Entry 7Z2N (X-ray diffraction, 2.17 A resolution); this record covers chains B and E of the 6 polymer chains in the assembly.

# Chain B
Name: Tubulin beta-2B chain
From: Bos taurus
Reference sequence: Q6B856 (TBB2B_BOVIN); the author numbering skips numbers that UniProt does not, so the offset changes along the chain: 1-42 = UniProt 1-42; 45-360 = UniProt 43-358; 369-455 = UniProt 359-445
Sequence (445 residues; row label = number of the first residue in the row; note: 10 numbers in that range are skipped by the numbering (no residue carries them; nothing is unmodelled there)):
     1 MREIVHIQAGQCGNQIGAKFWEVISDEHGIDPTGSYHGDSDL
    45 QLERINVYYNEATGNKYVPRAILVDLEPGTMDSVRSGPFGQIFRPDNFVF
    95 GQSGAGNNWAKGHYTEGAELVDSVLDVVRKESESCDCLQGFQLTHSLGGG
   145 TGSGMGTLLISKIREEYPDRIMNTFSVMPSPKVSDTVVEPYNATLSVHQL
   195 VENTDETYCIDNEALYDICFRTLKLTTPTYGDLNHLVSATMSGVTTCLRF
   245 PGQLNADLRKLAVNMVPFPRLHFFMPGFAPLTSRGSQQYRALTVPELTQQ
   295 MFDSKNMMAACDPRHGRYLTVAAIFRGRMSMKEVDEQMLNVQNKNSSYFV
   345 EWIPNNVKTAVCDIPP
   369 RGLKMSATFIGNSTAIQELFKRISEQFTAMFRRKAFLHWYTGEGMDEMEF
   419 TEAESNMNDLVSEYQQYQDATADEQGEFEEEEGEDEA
Disordered / not traced: 278-281, 439-455
Metal / ion sites: Mg2+: Gln11 (together with GDP); Ca2+ near Glu113 (its only coordinating residue here)
Ligand contacts:
  - GDP (guanosine-5'-diphosphate): Gly10, Gln11, Cys12, Gln15, Ile16, Asp69, Asn101, Ser140, Gly142, Gly143, Gly144, Thr145, Gly146, Val171, Pro173, Val177, Asp179, Glu183, Asn206, Leu209, Tyr224, Leu227, Asn228
  - IAZ (N-(furan-2-ylmethyl)-6-phenoxy-1H-benzimidazol-2-amine): Tyr52, Gln136, Asn167, Phe169, Glu200, Tyr202, Val238, Thr239, Cys241, Leu242, Leu248, Leu252, Leu255, Met259, Ala316, Ala317, Ile318, Lys352, Thr353, Ala354, Ile378
Swiss-Prot annotation at these positions:
  - motif: Met1 to Ile4 (MREI motif)
  - binding site (GTP): Gln11, Glu71, Ser140, Gly144, Thr145, Gly146, Asn206, Asn228
  - binding site (Mg(2+)): Glu71
  - modified residue: Ser40 (Phosphoserine), Thr57 (Phosphothreonine), Lys60 (N6-acetyllysine), Ser174 (Phosphoserine), Thr287 (Phosphothreonine), Thr292 (Phosphothreonine), Arg320 (Omega-N-methylarginine), Glu448 (5-glutamyl polyglutamate)
  - cross-link (Glycyl lysine isopeptide (Lys-Gly)): Lys60 (interchain with G-Cter in ubiquitin), Lys326 (interchain with G-Cter in ubiquitin)

# Chain E
Name: Stathmin-4
From: Rattus norvegicus
Reference sequence: P63043 (STMN4_RAT); residues 5-145 here correspond to UniProt positions 49-189 (UniProt number = residue number + 44)
Sequence (143 residues; numbered 3 to 145; the number before each row is that of its first residue):
     3 MADMEVIELNKCTSGQSFEVILKPPSFDGVPEFNASLPRRRDPSLEEIQK
    53 KLEAAEERRKYQEAELLKHLAEKREHEREVIQKAIEENNNFIKMAKEKLA
   103 QKMESNKENREAHLAAMLERLQEKDKHAEEVRKNKELKEEASR
Disordered / not traced: 3-5, 29-43, 144-145
Sequence notes: initiating methionine (3); expression tag (4)
Swiss-Prot annotation at these positions:
  - modified residue: Ser46 (Phosphoserine)

# Interface between chain B and chain E
Contacting residue pairs - 24 pairs, chain B then chain E:
  His107(B) - Lys75(E)  hydrogen bond
  Tyr108(B) - His78(E)  hydrogen bond
  Tyr108(B) - Glu79(E)
  Tyr108(B) - Val82(E)  hydrophobic
  Tyr108(B) - Ile83(E)
  Leu152(B) - Glu79(E)
  Ser155(B) - Leu72(E)
  Ser155(B) - Lys75(E)
  Ser155(B) - Arg76(E)  hydrogen bond
  Lys156(B) - Arg76(E)
  Lys156(B) - Glu79(E)  salt bridge
  Arg158(B) - Leu68(E)
  Glu159(B) - Leu72(E)
  Glu159(B) - Arg76(E)  salt bridge
  Gln193(B) - Lys75(E)
  Glu196(B) - His71(E)  salt bridge
  Thr409(B) - Glu89(E)
  Glu411(B) - Val82(E)
  Glu411(B) - Ala86(E)
  Gly412(B) - Val82(E)
  Gly412(B) - Lys85(E)
  Gly412(B) - Ala86(E)
  Met413(B) - Val82(E)
  Glu417(B) - His78(E)  salt bridge
Also at the interface, not in a pair above, chain B (18 interface residues in all): Thr109, Pro162, Gly410, Asp414
Also at the interface, not in a pair above, chain E (14 interface residues in all): Glu65, Leu69

# In short
18 residues of chain B face 14 of chain E across their interface; the contacts include 3 hydrogen bonds and 4
salt bridges. Polar pairs include Lys156(B)-Glu79(E), Glu159(B)-Arg76(E) and Glu196(B)-His71(E). Chain B binds
GDP and compound IAZ.
Chain B is Tubulin beta-2B chain (Bos taurus) and chain E is Stathmin-4 (Rattus norvegicus); the structure,
Tubulin-18-complex, was determined by X-ray diffraction, deposited together with 7Z2P.
